Entry 9CDT (X-ray diffraction, 2.10 A resolution); this record covers chains A and B.

== Chain A ==
Name: Induced myeloid leukemia cell differentiation protein Mcl-1
From: Homo sapiens
UniProtKB: Q07820 (MCL1_HUMAN); residues 1-151 here correspond to UniProt positions 172-322 (UniProt number = residue number + 171)
Amino-acid sequence (152 residues; row label = number of the first residue in the row; numbering starts at 0):
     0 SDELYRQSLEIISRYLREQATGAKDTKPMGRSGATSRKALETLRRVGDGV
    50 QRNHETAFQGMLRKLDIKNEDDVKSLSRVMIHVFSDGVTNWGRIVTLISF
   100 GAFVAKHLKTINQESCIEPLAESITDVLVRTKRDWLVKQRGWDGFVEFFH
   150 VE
Not modelled in the structure: 150-151
Differences from the reference sequence: expression tag (0)
UniProt features mapped onto this chain:
  - motif: A38 to N52 (BH3), H81 to A101 (BH1), D133 to F148 (BH2)
  - cross-link (Glycyl lysine isopeptide (Lys-Gly)): K23 (interchain with G-Cter in ubiquitin), K26 (interchain with G-Cter in ubiquitin)

== Chain B ==
Name: MCB_D2 peptide
Amino-acid sequence (16 residues; row label = number of the first residue in the row):
   152 PPEIAWLADAVGLKDA
Covalent attachments: covalent link P152-A167

== Interface between chain A and chain B ==
Pairs across the interface (18; chain A residue first):
  H53(A) with P152(B); E154(B); I155(B)
  A56(A) with P152(B); I155(B), hydrophobic; L164(B)
  M60(A) with L158(B), hydrophobic; A159(B), hydrophobic; V162(B); L164(B), hydrophobic
  K63(A) with G163(B); L164(B)
  L64(A) with V162(B), hydrophobic
  V78(A) with A161(B), hydrophobic
  V82(A) with W157(B); A161(B), hydrophobic
  R92(A) with W157(B)
  T95(A) with I155(B)
Interface residues without a listed pair, chain A (13 interface residues in all): F57, G59, F83, F99

== Overview ==
The interface between chain A and chain B involves 13 residues on one side and 10 on the other.
Here chain A is Induced myeloid leukemia cell differentiation protein Mcl-1 (Homo sapiens) and chain B is
MCB_D2 peptide. Entry 9CDT (Crystal Structure of MCL-1-Peptide Complex) was determined by X-ray diffraction
(same publication as 9HGC, 9HGD and 9CDU).
